Entry 1RZO (X-ray diffraction, 2.63 A resolution); this record covers chains A and B.

== Chain A ==
Protein: Agglutinin
Organism: Ricinus communis
Notes: EC 3.2.2.22; fragment: A chain
Reference sequence: P06750 (AGGL_RICCO); residues 1001-1262 here correspond to UniProt positions 25-286 (UniProt number = residue number - 976)
Chain sequence (262 residues; row label = number of the first residue in the row):
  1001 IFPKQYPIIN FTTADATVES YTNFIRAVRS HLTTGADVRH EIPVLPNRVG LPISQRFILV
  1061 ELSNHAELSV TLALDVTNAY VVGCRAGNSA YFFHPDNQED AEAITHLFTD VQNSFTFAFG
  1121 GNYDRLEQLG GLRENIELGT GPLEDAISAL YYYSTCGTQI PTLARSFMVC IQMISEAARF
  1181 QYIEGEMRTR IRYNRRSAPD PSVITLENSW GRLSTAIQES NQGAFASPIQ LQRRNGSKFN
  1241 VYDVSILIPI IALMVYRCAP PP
Unresolved in the structure: 1001-1003
Ligand contacts: beta-D-galactopyranose (GAL): Ile1008, Ile1009, Asn1010

== Chain B ==
Protein: Agglutinin
Organism: Ricinus communis
Notes: fragment: B chain
Reference sequence: P06750 (AGGL_RICCO); residues 2001-2262 here correspond to UniProt positions 303-564 (UniProt number = residue number - 1698)
Chain sequence (262 residues; numbered 2001 to 2262; the number before each row is that of its first residue):
  2001 ADVCMDPEPI VRIVGRNGLC VDVTGEEFFD GNPIQLWPCK SNTDWNQLWT LRKDSTIRSN
  2061 GKCLTISKSS PRQQVVIYNC STATVGATRW QIWDNRTIIN PRSGLVLAAT SGNSGTKLTV
  2121 QTNIYAVSQG WLPTNNTQPF VTTIVGLYGM CLQANSGKVW LEDCTSEKAE QQWALYADGS
  2181 IRPQQNRDNC LTTDANIKGT VVKILSCGPA SSGQRWMFKN DGTILNLYNG LVLDVRRSDP
  2241 SLKQIIVHPF HGNLNQIWLP LF
Disulfide bonds: Cys2020-Cys2039, Cys2063-Cys2080, Cys2151-Cys2164, Cys2190-Cys2207
Ligand contacts:
  - beta-D-galactopyranose (GAL), molecule 1: Ile2010, Thr2043, Leu2048, Asn2135
  - beta-D-galactopyranose (GAL), molecule 2: Asp2022, Val2023, Thr2024, Gly2025, Glu2026, Gln2035, Trp2037, Lys2040, Asp2044, Asn2046
  - beta-D-galactopyranose (GAL), molecule 3: Trp2093, Asn2095, Tyr2125

== How chain A and chain B interact ==
Residue-residue contacts (73):
  Val1018(A) - Leu2254(B)  hydrophobic
  Thr1022(A) - Leu2254(B)
  Arg1026(A) - Gly2252(B)  hydrogen bond (side chain-backbone)
  Arg1026(A) - Ile2257(B)
  Arg1039(A) - Cys2004(B)
  His1040(A) - Asp2094(B)
  Glu1041(A) - Asp2094(B)
  Glu1041(A) - Met2217(B)
  Glu1041(A) - Lys2219(B)  salt bridge
  Glu1041(A) - Asn2220(B)  hydrogen bond (backbone-side chain)
  Ile1042(A) - Asn2220(B)
  Pro1043(A) - Asn2220(B)
  Gln1181(A) - Asn2220(B)  hydrogen bond (side chain-backbone)
  Gln1181(A) - Leu2259(B)
  Tyr1182(A) - Leu2259(B)
  Tyr1182(A) - Pro2260(B)
  Tyr1182(A) - Phe2262(B)  hydrophobic
  Gly1185(A) - Leu2259(B)
  Arg1188(A) - Leu2254(B)
  Arg1188(A) - Ile2257(B)
  Arg1192(A) - Tyr2148(B)
  Tyr1193(A) - Tyr2148(B)  hydrogen bond (side chain-backbone)
  Tyr1193(A) - Asp2163(B)
  Ser1202(A) - Phe2262(B)
  Gln1218(A) - Cys2004(B)  hydrogen bond (backbone-side chain)
  Glu1219(A) - Met2005(B)
  Glu1219(A) - Pro2007(B)
  Asn1221(A) - Asp2006(B)
  Asn1221(A) - Pro2007(B)
  Asn1221(A) - Glu2008(B)  hydrogen bond (side chain-backbone)
  Asn1221(A) - Pro2009(B)
  Asn1221(A) - Leu2051(B)  hydrogen bond (side chain-backbone)
  Asn1221(A) - Arg2052(B)
  Gln1222(A) - Trp2090(B)
  Gln1222(A) - Gln2091(B)
  Gln1222(A) - Ile2092(B)
  Ala1224(A) - Pro2009(B)  hydrophobic
  Ala1224(A) - Leu2051(B)  hydrophobic
  Phe1225(A) - Pro2009(B)
  Ala1226(A) - Pro2007(B)  hydrophobic
  Gln1232(A) - Phe2262(B)
  Arg1233(A) - Phe2140(B)
  Arg1233(A) - Val2141(B)  hydrogen bond (side chain-backbone)
  Arg1233(A) - Phe2262(B)
  Arg1234(A) - Thr2143(B)
  Arg1234(A) - Leu2261(B)
  Arg1234(A) - Phe2262(B)  hydrogen bond (side chain-backbone)
  Phe1239(A) - Phe2262(B)  hydrophobic
  Asn1240(A) - Asn2136(B)  hydrogen bond (backbone-side chain)
  Tyr1242(A) - Thr2134(B)
  Tyr1242(A) - Asn2135(B)
  Tyr1242(A) - Asn2136(B)
  Asp1243(A) - Leu2132(B)
  Asp1243(A) - Pro2133(B)
  Val1244(A) - Asp2094(B)
  Ser1245(A) - Asp2094(B)  hydrogen bond (side chain-backbone)
  Ser1245(A) - Arg2096(B)
  Ser1245(A) - Leu2132(B)
  Ile1248(A) - Phe2218(B)
  Ile1248(A) - Lys2219(B)
  Ile1248(A) - Asn2220(B)  hydrogen bond (backbone-side chain)
  Pro1249(A) - Phe2218(B)  hydrophobic
  Pro1249(A) - Lys2219(B)
  Pro1249(A) - Leu2259(B)
  Ile1250(A) - Pro2260(B)  hydrophobic
  Ile1251(A) - Asn2220(B)  hydrogen bond (backbone-side chain)
  Cys1258(A) - Asp2002(B)
  Cys1258(A) - Cys2004(B)  disulfide
  Ala1259(A) - Ala2001(B)  hydrophobic
  Ala1259(A) - Asp2002(B)  hydrogen bond (backbone-backbone)
  Ala1259(A) - Val2003(B)
  Ala1259(A) - Cys2004(B)  hydrogen bond (backbone-backbone)
  Pro1261(A) - Val2003(B)  hydrophobic
Interface residues without a listed pair, chain A (46 interface residues in all): Glu1019, Glu1186, Thr1189, Ser1220, Ile1246, Ala1252, Pro1260, Pro1262
Interface residues without a listed pair, chain B (40 interface residues in all): Lys2053, Gly2149, Met2150
Cross-chain cystine bridges: Cys1258(A)-Cys2004(B)

== Overview ==
Chain A and chain B form an interface of 46 and 40 residues respectively; the contacts include 1 disulfide
bond, 15 hydrogen bonds and 1 salt bridge. Polar pairs include Glu1041(A)-Lys2219(B), Arg1026(A)-Gly2252(B)
and Glu1041(A)-Asn2220(B). Chain A binds beta-D-galactopyranose.
Chain A is Agglutinin and chain B is Agglutinin, both from Ricinus communis; the structure, Agglutinin from
Ricinus communis with galactoaza, was determined by X-ray diffraction.
